Entry 8WIF (electron microscopy, 2.90 A resolution); this record covers chains a and f of the 23 polymer chains in the assembly.

[Chain a]
Molecule: 16S rRNA
Organism: Mycolicibacterium smegmatis MC2 155
Sequence (1528 nucleotides; row label = number of the first residue in the row):
     1 UUUUUGUUUG GAGAGUUUGA UCCUGGCUCA GGACGAACGC UGGCGGCGUG CUUAACACAU
    61 GCAAGUCGAA CGGAAAGGCC CUUUCGGGGG UACUCGAGUG GCGAACGGGU GAGUAACACG
   121 UGGGUGAUCU GCCCUGCACU UUGGGAUAAG CCUGGGAAAC UGGGUCUAAU ACCGAAUACA
   181 CCCUGCUGGU CGCAUGGCCU GGUAGGGGAA AGCUUUUGCG GUGUGGGAUG GGCCCGCGGC
   241 CUAUCAGCUU GUUGGUGGGG UGAUGGCCUA CCAAGGCGAC GACGGGUAGC CGGCCUGAGA
   301 GGGUGACCGG CCACACUGGG ACUGAGAUAC GGCCCAGACU CCUACGGGAG GCAGCAGUGG
   361 GGAAUAUUGC ACAAUGGGCG CAAGCCUGAU GCAGCGACGC CGCGUGAGGG AUGACGGCCU
   421 UCGGGUUGUA AACCUCUUUC AGCACAGACG AAGCGCAAGU GACGGUAUGU GCAGAAGAAG
   481 GACCGGCCAA CUACGUGCCA GCAGCCGCGG UAAUACGUAG GGUCCGAGCG UUGUCCGGAA
   541 UUACUGGGCG UAAAGAGCUC GUAGGUGGUU UGUCGCGUUG UUCGUGAAAA CUCACAGCUU
   601 AACUGUGGGC GUGCGGGCGA UACGGGCAGA CUAGAGUACU GCAGGGGAGA CUGGAAUUCC
   661 UGGUGUAGCG GUGGAAUGCG CAGAUAUCAG GAGGAACACC GGUGGCGAAG GCGGGUCUCU
   721 GGGCAGUAAC UGACGCUGAG GAGCGAAAGC GUGGGGAGCG AACAGGAUUA GAUACCCUGG
   781 UAGUCCACGC CGUAAACGGU GGGUACUAGG UGUGGGUUUC CUUCCUUGGG AUCCGUGCCG
   841 UAGCUAACGC AUUAAGUACC CCGCCUGGGG AGUACGGCCG CAAGGCUAAA ACUCAAAGGA
   901 AUUGACGGGG GCCCGCACAA GCGGCGGAGC AUGUGGAUUA AUUCGAUGCA ACGCGAAGAA
   961 CCUUACCUGG GUUUGACAUG CACAGGACGC CGGCAGAGAU GUCGGUUCCC UUGUGGCCUG
  1021 UGUGCAGGUG GUGCAUGGCU GUCGUCAGCU CGUGUCGUGA GAUGUUGGGU UAAGUCCCGC
  1081 AACGAGCGCA ACCCUUGUCU CAUGUUGCCA GCACGUUAUG GUGGGGACUC GUGAGAGACU
  1141 GCCGGGGUCA ACUCGGAGGA AGGUGGGGAU GACGUCAAGU CAUCAUGCCC CUUAUGUCCA
  1201 GGGCUUCACA CAUGCUACAA UGGCCGGUAC AAAGGGCUGC GAUGCCGUGA GGUGGAGCGA
  1261 AUCCUUUCAA AGCCGGUCUC AGUUCGGAUC GGGGUCUGCA ACUCGACCCC GUGAAGUCGG
  1321 AGUCGCUAGU AAUCGCAGAU CAGCAACGCU GCGGUGAAUA CGUUCCCGGG CCUUGUACAC
  1381 ACCGCCCGUC ACGUCAUGAA AGUCGGUAAC ACCCGAAGCC GGUGGCCUAA CCCUUGUGGA
  1441 GGGAGCCGUC GAAGGUGGGA UCGGCGAUUG GGACGAAGUC GUAACAAGGU AGCCGUACCG
  1501 GAAGGUGCGG CUGGAUCACC UCCUUUCU
Not modelled in the structure: 1-6, 1524-1528

[Chain f]
Protein: 30S ribosomal protein S5
Organism: Mycolicibacterium smegmatis MC2 155
Reference sequence: A0QSG6 (RS5_MYCS2); numbering as in UniProt (aligned over 1-214)
Sequence (214 residues; numbered 1 to 214; the number before each row is that of its first residue):
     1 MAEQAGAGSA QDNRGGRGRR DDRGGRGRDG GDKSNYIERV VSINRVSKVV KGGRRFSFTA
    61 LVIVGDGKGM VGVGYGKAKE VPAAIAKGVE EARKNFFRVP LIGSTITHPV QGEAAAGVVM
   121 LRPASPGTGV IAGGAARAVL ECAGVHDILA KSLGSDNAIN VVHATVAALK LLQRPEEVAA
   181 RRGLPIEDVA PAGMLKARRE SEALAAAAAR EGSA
Not modelled in the structure: 1-34, 205-214

[How chain a and chain f interact]
Pairs across the interface - 75 pairs, chain a then chain f:
  G10(a) - Arg122(f)  hydrogen bond to the base
  G10(a) - Pro123(f)  base contact
  G10(a) - Ala124(f)  base contact
  G10(a) - Ser125(f)  hydrogen bond to the base
  G10(a) - Thr128(f)  hydrogen bond to the base
  G10(a) - Leu149(f)  sugar contact
  G11(a) - Met120(f)  base contact
  G11(a) - Arg122(f)  base contact
  G11(a) - Ile131(f)  phosphate contact
  G11(a) - Leu149(f)  phosphate contact
  G11(a) - Ala150(f)  sugar contact
  G11(a) - Lys151(f)  sugar contact
  A12(a) - Ile131(f)  phosphate contact
  A12(a) - Ala132(f)  hydrogen bond to the sugar
  A12(a) - Gly133(f)  hydrogen bond to the sugar
  A12(a) - Arg137(f)  base contact
  A12(a) - Ala150(f)  sugar contact
  A12(a) - Lys151(f)  phosphate contact
  G13(a) - Gly133(f)  hydrogen bond to the phosphate
  G13(a) - Lys151(f)  salt bridge to the phosphate
  G13(a) - Ser152(f)  hydrogen bond to the phosphate
  A14(a) - Asp156(f)  phosphate contact
  G19(a) - Ser47(f)  hydrogen bond to the sugar
  G19(a) - Lys48(f)  base contact
  G19(a) - Val49(f)  base contact
  G19(a) - Arg54(f)  sugar contact
  A20(a) - Asn44(f)  phosphate contact
  A20(a) - Val46(f)  sugar contact
  A20(a) - Ser47(f)  hydrogen bond to the sugar
  U21(a) - Asn44(f)  hydrogen bond to the phosphate
  C22(a) - Asn157(f)  hydrogen bond to the phosphate
  C22(a) - Asn160(f)  hydrogen bond to the phosphate
  C23(a) - Ala116(f)  phosphate contact
  C23(a) - Ser155(f)  hydrogen bond to the phosphate
  C23(a) - Asn157(f)  phosphate contact
  C23(a) - Asn160(f)  hydrogen bond to the phosphate
  U24(a) - Ala116(f)  phosphate contact
  G538(a) - Lys151(f)  phosphate contact
  A539(a) - Lys151(f)  salt bridge to the phosphate
  A540(a) - Leu153(f)  base contact
  A846(a) - Ala115(f)  phosphate contact
  U903(a) - Lys48(f)  hydrogen bond to the sugar
  U903(a) - Val49(f)  hydrogen bond to the sugar
  G904(a) - Val49(f)  sugar contact
  G904(a) - Val50(f)  hydrogen bond to the sugar
  G904(a) - Lys51(f)  phosphate contact
  A905(a) - Lys51(f)  phosphate contact
  C1049(a) - Lys51(f)  salt bridge to the phosphate
  U1050(a) - Val50(f)  phosphate contact
  G1052(a) - Lys87(f)  salt bridge to the phosphate
  U1053(a) - Lys87(f)  salt bridge to the phosphate
  G1054(a) - Lys94(f)  salt bridge to the phosphate
  G1057(a) - Lys77(f)  base contact
  U1058(a) - Ile159(f)  sugar contact
  U1058(a) - Asn160(f)  base contact
  U1058(a) - His163(f)  sugar contact
  G1059(a) - Tyr75(f)  hydrogen bond to the phosphate
  A1060(a) - Val46(f)  phosphate contact
  A1060(a) - Tyr75(f)  hydrogen bond to the phosphate
  A1060(a) - Lys77(f)  salt bridge to the phosphate
  G1061(a) - Val46(f)  phosphate contact
  G1061(a) - Ser47(f)  phosphate contact
  G1061(a) - Lys48(f)  phosphate contact
  G1061(a) - Lys77(f)  hydrogen bond to the base
  A1062(a) - Lys48(f)  salt bridge to the phosphate
  C1173(a) - Arg55(f)  sugar contact
  G1174(a) - Gly52(f)  sugar contact
  G1174(a) - Arg55(f)  sugar contact
  U1175(a) - Gly52(f)  sugar contact
  A1379(a) - Val49(f)  base contact
  A1379(a) - Arg54(f)  hydrogen bond to the phosphate
  C1380(a) - Arg54(f)  salt bridge to the phosphate
  A1381(a) - Val49(f)  base contact
  A1381(a) - Val50(f)  hydrogen bond to the base
  A1381(a) - Lys51(f)  base contact
Interface residues without a listed pair, chain a (38 interface residues in all): G1048, C1051, C1371
Interface residues without a listed pair, chain f (43 interface residues in all): Arg45, Gly53, Ser57, Thr59, Lys79, Gly134

[Summary]
The interface between chain a and chain f involves 38 residues on one side and 43 on the other; the contacts
include 22 hydrogen bonds and 9 salt bridges. Among the polar pairs are G10(a)-Arg122(f), G10(a)-Ser125(f) and
G10(a)-Thr128(f).
Here chain a is 16S rRNA and chain f is 30S ribosomal protein S5, both from Mycolicibacterium smegmatis MC2
155. Entry 8WIF (Cryo- EM structure of Mycobacterium smegmatis 30S ribosomal subunit (body 2) of 70S ribosome
and RafH) was determined by electron microscopy (same publication as 8WHX, 8WHY, 8WI7, 8WI8, 8WI9, 8WIB, 8WIC
and 8WID).
